8UCM - chains a and b of the 10 polymer chains in the assembly; structure by electron microscopy, 3.14 A resolution.

== Chain a ==
Molecule: Cytochrome c oxidase subunit 1
Organism: Komagataella pastoris
UniProt: F2R0K8 (F2R0K8_KOMPC); numbering as in UniProt (aligned over 1-535)
Chain sequence (535 residues; numbered 1 to 535; the number before each row is that of its first residue):
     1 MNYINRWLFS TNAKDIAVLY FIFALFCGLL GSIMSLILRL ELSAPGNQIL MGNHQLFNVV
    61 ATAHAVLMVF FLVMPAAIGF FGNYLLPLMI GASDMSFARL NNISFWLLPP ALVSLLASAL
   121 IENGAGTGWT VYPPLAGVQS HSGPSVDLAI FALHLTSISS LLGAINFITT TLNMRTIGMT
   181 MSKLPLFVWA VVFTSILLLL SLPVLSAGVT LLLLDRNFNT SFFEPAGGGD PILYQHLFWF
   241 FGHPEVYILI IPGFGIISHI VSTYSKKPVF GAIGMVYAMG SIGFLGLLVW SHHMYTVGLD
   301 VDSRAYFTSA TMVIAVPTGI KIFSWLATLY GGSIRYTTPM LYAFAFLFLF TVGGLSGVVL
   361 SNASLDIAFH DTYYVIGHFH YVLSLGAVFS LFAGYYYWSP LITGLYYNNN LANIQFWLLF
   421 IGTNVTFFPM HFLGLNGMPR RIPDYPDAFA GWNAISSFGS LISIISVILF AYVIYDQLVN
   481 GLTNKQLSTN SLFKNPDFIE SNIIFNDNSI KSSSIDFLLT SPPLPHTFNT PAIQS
Construct notes: conflict I4 (Met in F2R0K8), I16 (Met in F2R0K8), I22 (Met in F2R0K8), 34 further conflict positions vs the reference (F2R0K8) not listed
Ion coordination: Cu ion: H243, H292, H293; heme a Fe near H380 (its only coordinating residue here)
Ligand contacts:
  - heme a (HEA), molecule 1: F21, A24, L25, G28, L29, S35, L38, R39, L42, F57, A61, H64, A65, M68, V69, L72, V73, A76, G128, W129, Y373, I376, F379, H380, L383, S384, V388, L391, F392, Y395, T426, F427, M430, R440, R441, S460, S463, V467, F470
  - heme a (HEA), molecule 2: W129, W239, H243, V246, Y247, I250, H292, H293, I314, A315, T318, G319, I322, F323, F350, T351, G354, L355, G357, V358, L360, S361, D366, H370, V375, H378, F379, V382, L383, R440
  - phosphatidylethanolamine (PTY), molecule 1: S96, F97, A98, R99, L100, I103, L107, I158, L162
  - phosphatidylethanolamine (PTY), molecule 2: F270, F323, A327, Y330
  - phosphatidylethanolamine (PTY), molecule 3: Y336, L341, F344, F416, W417, F420

== Chain b ==
Molecule: Cytochrome c oxidase subunit 2
Organism: Komagataella pastoris
Chain sequence (236 residues; numbered 14 to 249; the number before each row is that of its first residue):
    14 DVPTPWGIFF QDSATPNMEG IIELHNNIMF YLVLILTFVS YILYTIIYNY SNATIVHKYM
    74 NHGQLIEIVW TTLPAVILLI IAFPSFILLY LCDEVISPAM TIKAIGLQWY WKYEYSDFIN
   134 DDGEIVEFES YVIPEELLED GQLRLLDVDA SVVVPVDTHI RFIVSSADVI HDFCVPALGV
   194 KVDASPGRLN QTSALIQREG VYYGQCSELC GVMHSAMPIK IEAVSLYEFI NWLDEQ
Ion coordination: dinuclear copper ion: C219, C223, M230
Ligand contacts:
  - heme a (HEA): L45, I48, V52, P87, L91
  - phosphatidylethanolamine (PTY): F51, I55, Y72, M73, G76, I79, V82, W83, L86

== Interface between chain a and chain b ==
Pairs across the interface - 113 pairs, chain a then chain b:
  P45(a) - R157(b)
  G46(a) - R157(b)
  H54(a) - V225(b)
  H54(a) - M226(b)
  Q55(a) - V225(b)
  N58(a) - G224(b)
  Y132(a) - E221(b)
  P134(a) - V182(b)
  P134(a) - I183(b)  hydrophobic
  L135(a) - V182(b)  hydrophobic
  L135(a) - C223(b)
  L135(a) - G224(b)
  P225(a) - P199(b)  hydrophobic
  P225(a) - G200(b)
  K266(a) - V69(b)
  K267(a) - H70(b)  hydrogen bond (side chain-backbone)
  K267(a) - M73(b)  hydrogen bond (side chain-backbone)
  K267(a) - N74(b)  hydrogen bond
  P268(a) - N74(b)
  F270(a) - M73(b)
  F270(a) - N74(b)
  F270(a) - H75(b)
  F270(a) - G76(b)
  F270(a) - W83(b)  hydrophobic
  G271(a) - N74(b)  hydrogen bond (backbone-backbone)
  T296(a) - K194(b)
  T296(a) - D196(b)  hydrogen bond (backbone-backbone)
  V297(a) - R201(b)  hydrogen bond (backbone-side chain)
  V297(a) - N203(b)  hydrogen bond (backbone-side chain)
  G298(a) - R201(b)
  V301(a) - L102(b)
  V301(a) - Y103(b)  hydrophobic
  D302(a) - Y103(b)  hydrogen bond
  A305(a) - F99(b)
  A305(a) - L102(b)  hydrophobic
  A305(a) - Y103(b)
  S309(a) - F99(b)
  M312(a) - L91(b)
  V316(a) - L91(b)  hydrophobic
  I320(a) - W83(b)
  I320(a) - T84(b)
  F323(a) - W83(b)  hydrophobic
  L326(a) - L56(b)  hydrophobic
  L326(a) - I59(b)
  Y330(a) - Y63(b)
  G331(a) - I68(b)
  G331(a) - H70(b)
  G332(a) - Y63(b)
  S333(a) - N65(b)
  S333(a) - A66(b)
  S333(a) - V69(b)
  I334(a) - I59(b)  hydrophobic
  I334(a) - Y63(b)  hydrogen bond (backbone-backbone)
  I334(a) - S64(b)
  I334(a) - N65(b)  hydrogen bond (backbone-backbone)
  R335(a) - N65(b)
  Y336(a) - I60(b)
  Y336(a) - S64(b)
  F348(a) - S53(b)
  T351(a) - L49(b)
  L355(a) - L45(b)
  L355(a) - L49(b)  hydrophobic
  V358(a) - L45(b)  hydrophobic
  V359(a) - H38(b)
  V359(a) - L45(b)  hydrophobic
  N362(a) - I41(b)
  N362(a) - S98(b)  hydrogen bond
  A363(a) - L102(b)  hydrophobic
  S364(a) - I34(b)
  S364(a) - L101(b)
  S364(a) - L102(b)
  L365(a) - I34(b)
  L365(a) - H38(b)
  L365(a) - I41(b)  hydrophobic
  I367(a) - G192(b)
  I367(a) - K194(b)
  F369(a) - F23(b)  hydrophobic
  F369(a) - H38(b)
  H370(a) - K194(b)
  D371(a) - D185(b)
  D371(a) - S220(b)
  D371(a) - E221(b)
  F432(a) - G20(b)
  F432(a) - I21(b)  hydrophobic
  L435(a) - I21(b)
  L435(a) - F22(b)
  L435(a) - F23(b)
  N436(a) - P16(b)
  N436(a) - T17(b)  hydrogen bond (side chain-backbone)
  N436(a) - F22(b)
  N436(a) - Q24(b)  hydrogen bond (backbone-side chain)
  P439(a) - Q218(b)
  P439(a) - C219(b)
  R440(a) - H227(b)  hydrogen bond (backbone-side chain)
  R441(a) - L222(b)
  R441(a) - H227(b)
  I442(a) - H227(b)
  I442(a) - S228(b)
  P443(a) - S228(b)
  D444(a) - R157(b)  salt bridge
  D444(a) - L158(b)
  D444(a) - S228(b)
  Y445(a) - R157(b)  hydrogen bond (backbone-side chain)
  P446(a) - L159(b)  hydrophobic
  D447(a) - R157(b)  salt bridge
  A448(a) - P16(b)
  A448(a) - T17(b)
  A448(a) - P18(b)
  F449(a) - P16(b)  hydrophobic
  G451(a) - W19(b)
  W452(a) - W19(b)  hydrophobic
  W452(a) - G20(b)  hydrogen bond (side chain-backbone)
  F498(a) - T67(b)
Other interface residues (no listed pair), chain a (80 interface residues in all): G126, G128, P231, I232, Q235, V269, R304, T308, S324, L329, F344, L347, V352, D366, A368, Y374, I455
Other interface residues (no listed pair), chain b (74 interface residues in all): L37, M42, V52, I55, T58, K71, I79, E80, A95, D181, V193, V195

== In short ==
Chain a and chain b form an interface of 80 and 74 residues respectively, with 16 hydrogen bonds and 2 salt
bridges. Among the polar pairs are D444(a)-R157(b), D447(a)-R157(b) and K267(a)-H70(b).
Here chain a is Cytochrome c oxidase subunit 1 and chain b is Cytochrome c oxidase subunit 2, both from
Komagataella pastoris. Entry 8UCM (Komagataella pastoris Cytochrome c oxidase in complex with human VMAT2 and
Reserpine) was determined by electron microscopy.
